PDB entry 6OQU | electron microscopy, 3.20 A resolution | chains C and D of the 22 polymer chains in the assembly

[Chain C]
Molecule: ATP synthase subunit alpha
Organism: Escherichia coli
Notes: EC 7.1.2.2
UniProt: A0A073FQ32 (A0A073FQ32_ECOLX); residues 1-513 here = UniProt positions 1-513
Amino-acid sequence (513 residues; numbered 1 to 513; the number before each row is that of its first residue):
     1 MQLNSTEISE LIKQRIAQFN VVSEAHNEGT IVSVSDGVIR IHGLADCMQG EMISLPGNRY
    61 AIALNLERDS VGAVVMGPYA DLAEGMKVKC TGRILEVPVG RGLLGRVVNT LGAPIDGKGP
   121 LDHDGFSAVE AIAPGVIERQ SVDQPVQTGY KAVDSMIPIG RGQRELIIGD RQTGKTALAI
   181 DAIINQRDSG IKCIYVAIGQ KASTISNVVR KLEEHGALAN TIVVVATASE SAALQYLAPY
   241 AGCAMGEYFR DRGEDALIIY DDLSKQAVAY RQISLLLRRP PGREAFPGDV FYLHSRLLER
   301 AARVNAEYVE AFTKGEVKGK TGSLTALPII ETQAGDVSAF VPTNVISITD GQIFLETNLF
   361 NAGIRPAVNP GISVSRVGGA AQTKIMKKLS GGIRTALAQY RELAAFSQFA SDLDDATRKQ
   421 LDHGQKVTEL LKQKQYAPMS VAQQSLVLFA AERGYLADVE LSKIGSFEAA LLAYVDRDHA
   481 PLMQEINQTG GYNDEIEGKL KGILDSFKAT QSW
Disordered / not traced: 1

[Chain D]
Molecule: ATP synthase subunit beta
Organism: Escherichia coli
Notes: EC 7.1.2.2
UniProt: A0A0F6CB56 (A0A0F6CB56_ECOLX); residues 0-459 here correspond to UniProt positions 1-460 (UniProt number = residue number + 1)
Amino-acid sequence (471 residues; row label = number of the first residue in the row; numbers below 1 keep their minus sign (Met-11 is residue -11)):
   -11 MRGSHHHHHH GMATGKIVQV IGAVVDVEFP QDAVPRVYDA LEVQNGNERL VLEVQQQLGG
    49 GIVRTIAMGS SDGLRRGLDV KDLEHPIEVP VGKATLGRIM NVLGEPVDMK GEIGEEERWA
   109 IHRAAPSYEE LSNSQELLET GIKVIDLMAP FAKGGKVGLF GGAGVGKTVN MMELIRNIAI
   169 EHSGYSVFAG VGERTREGND FYHEMTDSNV IDKVSLVYGQ MNEPPGNRLR VALTGLTMAE
   229 KFRDEGRDVL LFVDNIYRYT LAGTEVSALL GRMPSAVGYQ PTLAEEMGVL QERITSTKTG
   289 SITSVQAVYV PADDLTDPSP ATTFAHLDAT VVLSRQIASL GIYPAVDPLD STSRQLDPLV
   349 VGQEHYDTAR GVQSILQRYQ ELKDIIAILG MDELSEEDKL VVARARKIQR FLSQPFFVAE
   409 VFTGSPGKYV SLKDTIRGFK GIMEGEYDHL PEQAFYMVGS IEEAVEKAKK L
Disordered / not traced: -11 to -1
Differences from the reference sequence: initiating methionine (-11); expression tag (-10 to -1); conflict Ala137 (Cys138 in A0A0F6CB56)

[How chain C and chain D interact]
Pairs across the interface - 69 pairs, chain C then chain D:
  Gly43(C) - Arg64(D)  hydrogen bond (backbone-side chain)
  Leu44(C) - Arg64(D)  hydrogen bond (backbone-side chain)
  Ala45(C) - Arg64(D)
  Asp46(C) - Arg63(D)  salt bridge
  Cys47(C) - Arg63(D)
  Met48(C) - Gly61(D)
  Met48(C) - Leu62(D)
  Met48(C) - Arg63(D)
  Gln49(C) - Val8(D)
  Gln49(C) - Gly10(D)
  Gln49(C) - Gly61(D)  hydrogen bond (backbone-backbone)
  Gln49(C) - Leu62(D)  hydrogen bond (backbone-backbone)
  Asn65(C) - Val8(D)
  Asn65(C) - Ile9(D)
  Leu66(C) - Val8(D)  hydrogen bond (backbone-backbone)
  Leu66(C) - Ile9(D)
  Leu66(C) - Leu62(D)
  Glu67(C) - Ile9(D)
  Glu67(C) - Arg64(D)  hydrogen bond (backbone-side chain)
  Arg68(C) - Val6(D)
  Arg68(C) - Gln7(D)
  Ser70(C) - Arg64(D)
  Val71(C) - Arg64(D)
  Val136(C) - Thr183(D)
  Val136(C) - Asn187(D)
  Val136(C) - Tyr206(D)  hydrophobic
  Val136(C) - Gln208(D)
  Ile137(C) - Tyr190(D)  hydrophobic
  Arg139(C) - Thr183(D)  hydrogen bond
  Arg139(C) - Asn187(D)
  Ser141(C) - Asp188(D)
  Arg164(C) - Arg182(D)
  Arg279(C) - Ile9(D)
  Arg279(C) - Gly10(D)
  Arg283(C) - Val265(D)
  Gly288(C) - Glu253(D)
  Gly288(C) - Ala256(D)
  Phe291(C) - Arg216(D)
  Phe291(C) - Glu253(D)
  Tyr292(C) - Asn210(D)
  Tyr292(C) - Glu211(D)
  Tyr292(C) - Pro212(D)
  Ser295(C) - Met209(D)  hydrogen bond (side chain-backbone)
  Ser295(C) - Asn210(D)
  Glu299(C) - Thr183(D)  hydrogen bond
  Glu299(C) - Asn210(D)
  Thr343(C) - Tyr245(D)
  Ile346(C) - Tyr297(D)
  Ser347(C) - Arg182(D)  hydrogen bond (backbone-side chain)
  Ser347(C) - Met209(D)
  Ile348(C) - Arg182(D)
  Thr349(C) - Arg182(D)
  Asp350(C) - Arg184(D)  salt bridge
  Val374(C) - Arg323(D)
  Arg376(C) - Ala151(D)
  Arg376(C) - Gly152(D)
  Arg376(C) - Arg182(D)
  Arg376(C) - Arg184(D)
  Lys387(C) - Phe410(D)
  Ala398(C) - Gln324(D)
  Ala398(C) - Ser327(D)
  Ala398(C) - Leu328(D)  hydrophobic
  Arg401(C) - Gln324(D)  hydrogen bond
  Asp412(C) - Ile376(D)
  Leu413(C) - Ile376(D)  hydrophobic
  Asp414(C) - Ala375(D)  hydrogen bond (backbone-backbone)
  Asp414(C) - Ile376(D)  hydrogen bond (backbone-backbone)
  Asp414(C) - Gly378(D)
  Thr417(C) - Ala375(D)
Also at the interface, not in a pair above, chain C (55 interface residues in all): Leu64, Asp69, Glu130, Gln140, Val142, Pro280, Asp289, Arg296, Gln352, Gly371, Ile372, Thr395, Gln399, Glu402, Phe406
Also at the interface, not in a pair above, chain D (52 interface residues in all): Ser59, Asp60, Val95, Asp96, Met97, Glu185, Gly186, Arg246, Leu257, Gly259, Gly266, Lys371, Ile374, Leu377, Met379

[In short]
55 residues of chain C and 52 residues of chain D are in contact; the contacts include 13 hydrogen bonds and 2
salt bridges. Polar pairs include Asp46(C)-Arg63(D), Asp350(C)-Arg184(D) and Gly43(C)-Arg64(D).
Chain C is ATP synthase subunit alpha and chain D is ATP synthase subunit beta, both from Escherichia coli;
the structure, E. coli ATP synthase State 1d, was determined by electron microscopy (same publication as 6OQR,
6OQS, 6OQT, 6OQV, 6OQW, 6PQV and 3 further entries).
